PDB entry 2QJX | X-ray diffraction, 1.90 A resolution | chain A

# Chain A
Molecule: Protein BIM1
Organism: Saccharomyces cerevisiae
Notes: fragment: Calponin Homology Domain
Reference sequence: P40013 (BIM1_YEAST); residues 1-124 here = UniProt positions 1-124
Chain sequence (127 residues; numbered -2 to 124; the number before each row is that of its first residue; numbers below 1 keep their minus sign (Gly-2 is residue -2)):
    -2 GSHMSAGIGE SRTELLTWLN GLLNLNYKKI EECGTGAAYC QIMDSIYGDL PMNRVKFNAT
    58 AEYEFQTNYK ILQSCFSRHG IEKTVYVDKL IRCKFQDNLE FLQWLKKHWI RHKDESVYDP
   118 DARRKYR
Disordered / not traced: -2 to 7
Differences from the reference sequence: expression tag (-2 to 0); modified residue (1, 40, 49)
Modified / non-standard residues: Mse1 (selenomethionine); Mse40 (selenomethionine; parent Met); Mse49 (selenomethionine; parent Met)
Curated features (UniProtKB/Swiss-Prot):
  - modified residue: Ser2 (N-acetylserine)

# In short
Chain A is Protein BIM1 (Saccharomyces cerevisiae); the structure, Structural Basis of Microtubule Plus End
Tracking by XMAP215, CLIP-170 and EB1, was determined by X-ray diffraction, deposited together with 2QJZ,
2QK0, 2QK1 and 2QK2.
